PDB entry 8Z99 | electron microscopy, 3.20 A resolution | chains K and N of the 15 polymer chains in the assembly

# Chain K
Protein: a protein
Amino-acid sequence (609 residues; row label = number of the first residue in the row):
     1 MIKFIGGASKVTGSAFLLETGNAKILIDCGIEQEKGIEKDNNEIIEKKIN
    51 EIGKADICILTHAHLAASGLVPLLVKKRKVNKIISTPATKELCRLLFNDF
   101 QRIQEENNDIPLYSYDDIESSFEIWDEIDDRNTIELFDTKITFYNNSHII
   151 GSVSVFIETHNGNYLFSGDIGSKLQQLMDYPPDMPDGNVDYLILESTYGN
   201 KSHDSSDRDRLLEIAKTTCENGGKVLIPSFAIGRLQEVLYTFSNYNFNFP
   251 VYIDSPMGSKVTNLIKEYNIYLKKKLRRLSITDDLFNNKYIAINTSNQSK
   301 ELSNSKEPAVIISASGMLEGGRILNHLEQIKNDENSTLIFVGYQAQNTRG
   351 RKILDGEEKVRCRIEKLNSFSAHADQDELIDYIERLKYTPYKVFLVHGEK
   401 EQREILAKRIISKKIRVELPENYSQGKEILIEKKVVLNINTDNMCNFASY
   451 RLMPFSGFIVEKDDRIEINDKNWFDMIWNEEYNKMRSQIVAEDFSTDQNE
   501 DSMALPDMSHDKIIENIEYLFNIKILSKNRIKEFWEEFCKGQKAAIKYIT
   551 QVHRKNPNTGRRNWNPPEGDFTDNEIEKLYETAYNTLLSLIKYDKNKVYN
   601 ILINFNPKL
Unresolved in the structure: 7-14, 21-22, 29-40, 106-112, 137-138, 148-152, 172-179, 198-375, 422-432, 499-502

# Chain N
Molecule: 60-nt RNA strand
Sequence (60 nucleotides; row label = number of the first residue in the row; numbers below 1 keep their minus sign (G-19 is residue -19)):
   -19 GAACAGAAGAACACCUAAACGCGAAGCGCACCUAAUUUCGAAUCCAGCAU
    31 GAGAAGCUAA
Unresolved in the structure: -19 to -17, -11 to -4, 38-40

# Interface between chain K and chain N
Residue-residue contacts (22; chain K residue first):
  Ser527(K) - U17(N)  hydrogen bond to the phosphate
  Ser527(K) - U18(N)  phosphate contact
  Lys528(K) - U18(N)  hydrogen bond to the phosphate
  Lys528(K) - C19(N)  salt bridge to the phosphate
  Asn529(K) - U17(N)  hydrogen bond to the phosphate
  Asn529(K) - U18(N)  hydrogen bond to the phosphate
  Arg530(K) - U16(N)  salt bridge to the phosphate
  Arg530(K) - U17(N)  salt bridge to the phosphate
  Asn556(K) - U13(N)  sugar contact
  Asn558(K) - C12(N)  phosphate contact
  Asn558(K) - U13(N)  phosphate contact
  Thr559(K) - C12(N)  sugar contact
  Thr559(K) - U13(N)  sugar contact
  Arg561(K) - U13(N)  hydrogen bond to the phosphate
  Arg561(K) - A14(N)  salt bridge to the phosphate
  Arg561(K) - A15(N)  sugar contact
  Asn563(K) - A15(N)  sugar contact
  Asn563(K) - U16(N)  sugar contact
  Asn565(K) - U16(N)  hydrogen bond to the sugar
  Asn565(K) - U17(N)  sugar contact
  Lys608(K) - G20(N)  salt bridge to the phosphate
  Lys608(K) - A21(N)  phosphate contact

# Summary
11 residues of chain K face 10 of chain N across their interface; the contacts include 6 hydrogen bonds and 5
salt bridges. Polar pairs include Asn565(K)-U16(N), Ser527(K)-U17(N) and Lys528(K)-U18(N).
Here chain K is a protein and chain N is a 60-nt RNA strand. Entry 8Z99 (Cryo-EM structure of NTR-bound type
VII CRISPR-Cas complex at substrate-engaged state +I) was determined by electron microscopy (same publication
as 8YHD, 8YHE, 8Z4J, 8Z4L, 8Z9C and 8Z9E).
